6SJE - chains B and C of the 4 polymer chains in the assembly; structure by electron microscopy, 4.10 A resolution (low resolution: residue-level contacts below are approximate; hydrogen-bond / salt-bridge calls are withheld).

== Chain B ==
Name: RecBCD enzyme subunit RecB
Organism: Escherichia coli
Notes: EC 3.1.11.5
UniProt: P08394 (RECB_ECOLI); numbering as in UniProt (aligned over 1-1180)
Amino-acid sequence (1181 residues; numbered 0 to 1180; the number before each row is that of its first residue; numbering starts at 0):
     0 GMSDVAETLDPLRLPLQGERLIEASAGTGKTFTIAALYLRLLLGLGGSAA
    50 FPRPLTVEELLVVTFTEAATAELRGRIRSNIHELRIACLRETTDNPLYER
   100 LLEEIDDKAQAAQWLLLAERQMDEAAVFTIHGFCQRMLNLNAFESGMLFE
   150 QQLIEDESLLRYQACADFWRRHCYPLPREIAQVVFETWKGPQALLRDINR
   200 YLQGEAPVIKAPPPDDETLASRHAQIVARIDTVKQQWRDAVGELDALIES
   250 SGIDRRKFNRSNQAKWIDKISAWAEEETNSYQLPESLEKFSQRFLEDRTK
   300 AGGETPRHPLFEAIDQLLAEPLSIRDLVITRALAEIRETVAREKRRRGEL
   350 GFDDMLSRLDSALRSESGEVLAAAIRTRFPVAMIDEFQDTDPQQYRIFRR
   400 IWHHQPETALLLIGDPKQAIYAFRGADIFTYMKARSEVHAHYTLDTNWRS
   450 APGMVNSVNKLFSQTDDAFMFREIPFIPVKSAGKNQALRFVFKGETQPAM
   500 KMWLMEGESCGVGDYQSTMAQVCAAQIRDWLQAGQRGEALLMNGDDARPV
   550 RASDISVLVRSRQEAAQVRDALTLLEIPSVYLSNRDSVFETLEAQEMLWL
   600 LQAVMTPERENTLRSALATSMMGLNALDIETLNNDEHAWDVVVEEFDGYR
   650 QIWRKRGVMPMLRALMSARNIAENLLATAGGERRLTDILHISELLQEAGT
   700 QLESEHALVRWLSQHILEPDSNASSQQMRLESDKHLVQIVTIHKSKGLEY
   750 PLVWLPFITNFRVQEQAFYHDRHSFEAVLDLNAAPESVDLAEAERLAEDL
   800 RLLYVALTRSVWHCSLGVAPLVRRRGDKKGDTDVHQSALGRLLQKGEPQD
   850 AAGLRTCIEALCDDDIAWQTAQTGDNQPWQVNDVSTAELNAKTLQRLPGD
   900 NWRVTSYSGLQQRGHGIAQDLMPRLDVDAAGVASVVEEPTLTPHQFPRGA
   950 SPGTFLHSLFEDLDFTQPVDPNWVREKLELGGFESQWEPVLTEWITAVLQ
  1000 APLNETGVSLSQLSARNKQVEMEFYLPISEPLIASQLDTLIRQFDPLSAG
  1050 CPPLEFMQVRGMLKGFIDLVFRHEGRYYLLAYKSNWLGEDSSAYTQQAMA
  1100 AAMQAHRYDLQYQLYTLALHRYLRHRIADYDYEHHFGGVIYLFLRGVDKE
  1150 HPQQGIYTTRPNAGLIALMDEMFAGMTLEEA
Not modelled in the structure: 0-4, 290-303, 911-937, 1175-1180
Construct notes: expression tag (0); engineered mutation Ala-1080 (Asp in P08394)
Curated features (UniProtKB/Swiss-Prot):
  - DNA-binding region: Ile-252 to Arg-254, Val-511, Gly-512, Ser-560, Arg-561, Arg-761
  - binding site (ATP): Ala-23 to Thr-30, Trp-447
  - binding site (Mg(2+)): His-956, Asp-1067, Tyr-1081
  - mutagenesis: Lys-29 (K29Q: Subunit loses ATPase and 3'-5' helicase activity, holoenzyme has 3-5 fold less helicase activity, 20-fold less processivity), Tyr-803 (Y803H: Large decrease in recombination, loss of Chi hotspot activity, decreased RecB helicase rate, retains nuclease activity but not Chi-sequence specificity, does not load RecA), Val-804 (V804E: Large decrease in recombination, loss of Chi hotspot activity, decreased RecB helicase rate, retains nuclease activity but not Chi-sequence specificity, does not load RecA), Thr-807 (T807I: In recB-2109; absence of nuclease modification at Chi sites), Asp-1067 (D1067A: Subunit loses nuclease activity)

== Chain C ==
Name: RecBCD enzyme subunit RecC
Organism: Escherichia coli
Notes: EC 3.1.11.5
UniProt: P07648 (RECC_ECOLI); residues 1-1122 here = UniProt positions 1-1122
Amino-acid sequence (1122 residues; numbered 1 to 1122; the number before each row is that of its first residue):
     1 MLRVYHSNRLDVLEALMEFIVERERLDDPFEPEMILVQSTGMAQWLQMTL
    51 SQKFGIAANIDFPLPASFIWDMFVRVLPEIPKESAFNKQSMSWKLMTLLP
   101 QLLEREDFTLLRHYLTDDSDKRKLFQLSSKAADLFDQYLVYRPDWLAQWE
   151 TGHLVEGLGEAQAWQAPLWKALVEYTHQLGQPRWHRANLYQRFIETLESA
   201 TTCPPGLPSRVFICGISALPPVYLQALQALGKHIEIHLLFTNPCRYYWGD
   251 IKDPAYLAKLLTRQRRHSFEDRELPLFRDSENAGQLFNSDGEQDVGNPLL
   301 ASWGKLGRDYIYLLSDLESSQELDAFVDVTPDNLLHNIQSDILELENRAV
   351 AGVNIEEFSRSDNKRPLDPLDSSITFHVCHSPQREVEVLHDRLLAMLEED
   401 PTLTPRDIIVMVADIDSYSPFIQAVFGSAPADRYLPYAISDRRARQSHPV
   451 LEAFISLLSLPDSRFVSEDVLALLDVPVLAARFDITEEGLRYLRQWVNES
   501 GIRWGIDDDNVRELELPATGQHTWRFGLTRMLLGYAMESAQGEWQSVLPY
   551 DESSGLIAELVGHLASLLMQLNIWRRGLAQERPLEEWLPVCRDMLNAFFL
   601 PDAETEAAMTLIEQQWQAIIAEGLGAQYGDAVPLSLLRDELAQRLDQERI
   651 SQRFLAGPVNICTLMPMRSIPFKVVCLLGMNDGVYPRQLAPLGFDLMSQK
   701 PKRGDRSRRDDDRYLFLEALISAQQKLYISYIGRSIQDNSERFPSVLVQE
   751 LIDYIGQSHYLPGDEALNCDESEARVKAHLTCLHTRMPFDPQNYQPGERQ
   801 SYAREWLPAASQAGKAHSEFVQPLPFTLPETVPLETLQRFWAHPVRAFFQ
   851 MRLQVNFRTEDSEIPDTEPFILEGLSRYQINQQLLNALVEQDDAERLFRR
   901 FRAAGDLPYGAFGEIFWETQCQEMQQLADRVIACRQPGQSMEIDLACNGV
   951 QITGWLPQVQPDGLLRWRPSLLSVAQGMQLWLEHLVYCASGGNGESRLFL
  1001 RKDGEWRFPPLAAEQALHYLSQLIEGYREGMSAPLLVLPESGGAWLKTCY
  1051 DAQNDAMLDDDSTLQKARTKFLQAYEGNMMVRGEGDDIWYQRLWRQLTPE
  1101 TMEAIVEQSQRFLLPLFRFNQS
Not modelled in the structure: 1122
Curated features (UniProtKB/Swiss-Prot):
  - natural variant: Gln-647 to Leu-655 (sequence variant, change not given here; In recC-1004)
  - mutagenesis: Gln-38 (Q38A: Acts at variant Chi sequences), Leu-64 (L64A: Does not act at Chi), Trp-70 (W70A: Does not act at Chi), Asp-133 (D133A: Does not act at Chi), Leu-134 (L134A: Acts at variant Chi sequences), Asp-136 (D136A: Does not act at Chi), Gln-137 (Q137A: Acts at variant Chi sequences), Arg-142 (R142A: Acts at variant Chi sequences), Arg-186 (R186A/C/H: Does not act at Chi), Asp-705 (D705A/H: Acts at variant Chi sequences)

== Interface between chain B and chain C ==
Contacting residue pairs (230):
  Ala-70(B) / Phe-743(C)
  Arg-73(B) / Asp-682(C)
  Arg-77(B) / Val-746(C)
  Arg-77(B) / Gln-749(C)
  Arg-77(B) / Glu-750(C)
  His-81(B) / Asp-753(C)
  His-81(B) / Gln-757(C)
  Ile-85(B) / Gln-757(C)
  Leu-88(B) / Val-353(C)
  Arg-89(B) / Ala-351(C)
  Arg-89(B) / Gly-352(C)
  Arg-89(B) / Val-353(C)
  Arg-89(B) / Phe-358(C)
  Arg-89(B) / Cys-769(C)
  Arg-89(B) / Asp-770(C)
  Glu-118(B) / Val-746(C)
  Glu-118(B) / Glu-750(C)
  Arg-119(B) / Pro-298(C)
  Arg-119(B) / Ala-301(C)
  Arg-119(B) / Ser-302(C)
  Arg-119(B) / Arg-709(C)
  Arg-119(B) / Arg-713(C)
  Gln-120(B) / Arg-709(C)
  Asp-122(B) / Pro-686(C)
  Asp-122(B) / Gln-688(C)
  Asp-122(B) / Arg-709(C)
  Glu-123(B) / Arg-709(C)
  Asn-138(B) / Leu-692(C)
  Leu-139(B) / Leu-692(C)
  Leu-139(B) / Gly-693(C)
  Ala-141(B) / Tyr-114(C)
  Phe-142(B) / Leu-110(C)
  Phe-142(B) / Tyr-114(C)
  Phe-142(B) / Leu-127(C)
  Phe-142(B) / Trp-164(C)
  Phe-142(B) / Phe-694(C)
  Glu-143(B) / Leu-110(C)
  Gly-145(B) / Tyr-114(C)
  Gly-145(B) / Lys-123(C)
  Met-146(B) / Tyr-114(C)
  Leu-147(B) / Lys-123(C)
  Phe-148(B) / Gln-126(C)
  Phe-148(B) / Leu-127(C)
  Phe-148(B) / Lys-130(C)
  Phe-148(B) / Phe-694(C)
  Glu-149(B) / Gln-126(C)
  Glu-149(B) / Gln-643(C)
  Tyr-161(B) / Thr-867(C)
  Gln-162(B) / Arg-464(C)
  Asp-166(B) / Arg-464(C)
  Trp-168(B) / Phe-870(C)
  Trp-168(B) / Phe-912(C)
  Arg-169(B) / Arg-464(C)
  Arg-169(B) / Trp-504(C)
  Arg-169(B) / Pro-517(C)
  Arg-169(B) / Thr-867(C)
  Arg-169(B) / Glu-868(C)
  Arg-170(B) / Glu-515(C)
  Arg-170(B) / Leu-516(C)
  Arg-170(B) / Pro-517(C)
  Cys-172(B) / Phe-912(C)
  Tyr-173(B) / Thr-519(C)
  Tyr-173(B) / Glu-868(C)
  Tyr-173(B) / Phe-870(C)
  Tyr-173(B) / Tyr-909(C)
  Arg-177(B) / Ala-911(C)
  Arg-177(B) / Glu-914(C)
  Arg-177(B) / Ile-915(C)
  Ala-180(B) / Ala-911(C)
  Ala-180(B) / Phe-912(C)
  Ala-180(B) / Ile-915(C)
  Gln-181(B) / Ile-915(C)
  Val-183(B) / Phe-912(C)
  Phe-184(B) / Phe-912(C)
  Phe-184(B) / Ile-915(C)
  Phe-184(B) / Phe-916(C)
  Lys-188(B) / Ile-871(C)
  Pro-190(B) / Phe-870(C)
  Arg-345(B) / Arg-122(C)
  Arg-345(B) / Asp-462(C)
  Leu-591(B) / Gln-1091(C)
  Leu-591(B) / Arg-1095(C)
  Glu-592(B) / Arg-1095(C)
  Trp-598(B) / Phe-857(C)
  Trp-598(B) / Arg-858(C)
  Gln-601(B) / Glu-860(C)
  Asn-610(B) / Asn-856(C)
  Arg-613(B) / Leu-853(C)
  Arg-613(B) / Gln-854(C)
  Arg-613(B) / Val-855(C)
  Ser-614(B) / Val-855(C)
  Ser-614(B) / Asn-856(C)
  Ser-614(B) / Phe-857(C)
  Ala-617(B) / Val-855(C)
  Ala-617(B) / Arg-1092(C)
  Thr-618(B) / Arg-1092(C)
  Ser-619(B) / His-817(C)
  Ser-619(B) / Arg-1092(C)
  Met-621(B) / His-817(C)
  Gly-622(B) / His-817(C)
  Leu-623(B) / Phe-820(C)
  Leu-623(B) / Arg-1092(C)
  Asn-624(B) / Ser-818(C)
  Asn-624(B) / Glu-819(C)
  Asn-624(B) / Gln-822(C)
  Ala-625(B) / Phe-820(C)
  Ala-625(B) / Leu-824(C)
  Ala-625(B) / Leu-853(C)
  Leu-626(B) / Leu-824(C)
  Ile-628(B) / Leu-853(C)
  Ile-628(B) / Val-855(C)
  Glu-629(B) / Arg-852(C)
  Asn-632(B) / Leu-853(C)
  Arg-655(B) / Gly-427(C)
  Arg-655(B) / Ala-429(C)
  Met-658(B) / Ala-424(C)
  Pro-659(B) / Ala-424(C)
  Pro-659(B) / Gly-427(C)
  Pro-659(B) / Ser-428(C)
  Arg-662(B) / Gln-383(C)
  Arg-662(B) / Ser-428(C)
  Arg-662(B) / Glu-805(C)
  Arg-662(B) / Trp-806(C)
  Met-665(B) / Trp-806(C)
  Ser-666(B) / Glu-805(C)
  Glu-672(B) / Pro-808(C)
  Glu-672(B) / Ala-813(C)
  Glu-672(B) / Gly-814(C)
  Asn-673(B) / Lys-815(C)
  Asn-673(B) / His-817(C)
  Leu-674(B) / His-817(C)
  Leu-675(B) / Phe-789(C)
  Leu-675(B) / Ala-809(C)
  Ala-676(B) / Gly-814(C)
  Ala-676(B) / Lys-815(C)
  Ala-676(B) / Ala-816(C)
  Thr-677(B) / Ala-816(C)
  Thr-677(B) / His-817(C)
  Glu-681(B) / Phe-789(C)
  Thr-685(B) / Met-787(C)
  Leu-688(B) / Met-787(C)
  Glu-692(B) / Gln-383(C)
  Gln-695(B) / Pro-420(C)
  Gln-695(B) / Ala-424(C)
  Glu-696(B) / Phe-421(C)
  Thr-699(B) / Pro-420(C)
  Gln-700(B) / His-448(C)
  Glu-702(B) / His-448(C)
  Glu-702(B) / Pro-449(C)
  Arg-709(B) / Asp-475(C)
  Arg-709(B) / Glu-487(C)
  Gln-713(B) / Glu-863(C)
  Leu-716(B) / Asp-861(C)
  Leu-716(B) / Glu-863(C)
  Gln-725(B) / Gln-737(C)
  Gln-726(B) / Gln-737(C)
  Met-727(B) / Ile-736(C)
  Met-727(B) / Gln-737(C)
  Met-727(B) / Arg-786(C)
  Arg-728(B) / Gln-737(C)
  Arg-728(B) / Asn-739(C)
  Arg-728(B) / Arg-786(C)
  Ser-731(B) / Asn-739(C)
  Lys-743(B) / Asp-738(C)
  Leu-888(B) / Tyr-794(C)
  Leu-888(B) / Leu-807(C)
  Leu-888(B) / Ser-811(C)
  Asn-889(B) / Gln-800(C)
  Asn-889(B) / Leu-807(C)
  Ala-890(B) / Tyr-794(C)
  Ala-890(B) / Leu-807(C)
  Lys-891(B) / Gln-800(C)
  Lys-891(B) / Ser-801(C)
  Lys-891(B) / Tyr-802(C)
  Thr-892(B) / Glu-398(C)
  Leu-893(B) / Leu-394(C)
  Leu-893(B) / Glu-398(C)
  Leu-893(B) / Asp-432(C)
  Gln-894(B) / Glu-398(C)
  Arg-895(B) / Leu-397(C)
  Arg-895(B) / Pro-401(C)
  Pro-897(B) / Leu-397(C)
  Pro-897(B) / Pro-405(C)
  Gly-898(B) / Pro-405(C)
  Trp-901(B) / Arg-406(C)
  Trp-901(B) / Ala-656(C)
  Trp-901(B) / Gly-657(C)
  Arg-902(B) / Gly-657(C)
  Val-903(B) / Ala-656(C)
  Val-903(B) / Gly-657(C)
  Arg-1015(B) / Gly-206(C)
  Asn-1016(B) / Phe-30(C)
  Gln-1018(B) / Phe-30(C)
  Gln-1018(B) / Asn-59(C)
  Met-1021(B) / Asn-59(C)
  Glu-1022(B) / Ala-58(C)
  Glu-1022(B) / Asn-59(C)
  Phe-1023(B) / Ala-57(C)
  Phe-1023(B) / Ala-58(C)
  Tyr-1024(B) / Gln-44(C)
  Tyr-1024(B) / Gln-47(C)
  Tyr-1024(B) / Ser-51(C)
  Tyr-1024(B) / Ala-57(C)
  Pro-1026(B) / Ser-51(C)
  Pro-1026(B) / Gly-55(C)
  Met-1061(B) / Met-48(C)
  Met-1061(B) / Ser-51(C)
  Met-1061(B) / Ala-656(C)
  Val-1069(B) / Phe-30(C)
  Arg-1071(B) / Asp-28(C)
  Arg-1071(B) / Pro-29(C)
  Arg-1071(B) / Phe-30(C)
  Tyr-1076(B) / Pro-29(C)
  Tyr-1076(B) / Phe-30(C)
  Ala-1117(B) / Ile-56(C)
  Arg-1120(B) / Gly-55(C)
  Arg-1120(B) / Ile-56(C)
  Tyr-1121(B) / Pro-29(C)
  Tyr-1121(B) / Ile-56(C)
  Tyr-1121(B) / Ala-58(C)
  Tyr-1121(B) / Asn-59(C)
  His-1124(B) / Val-21(C)
  His-1124(B) / Glu-22(C)
  His-1124(B) / Phe-54(C)
  His-1124(B) / Ile-56(C)
  Arg-1125(B) / Leu-26(C)
  Arg-1125(B) / Asp-28(C)
  Arg-1125(B) / Pro-29(C)
  Arg-1125(B) / Glu-31(C)
  Ile-1126(B) / Pro-29(C)
Other interface residues (no listed pair), chain B (143 interface residues in all): Glu-71, Gly-74, Glu-90, Leu-158, Ala-165, Leu-175, Pro-176, Gly-189, Arg-341, Arg-344, Arg-377, Gln-562, Leu-581, Gln-594, Met-620, Asn-669, Ala-671, Leu-684, Ser-712, Ala-722, Leu-729, Glu-730, Glu-978, Leu-1025, Phe-1070
Other interface residues (no listed pair), chain C (156 interface residues in all): Arg-25, Ile-60, Leu-111, Ser-381, Glu-387, Asp-400, Leu-403, Gln-423, Tyr-434, Leu-435, Ser-447, Leu-514, Gln-617, Leu-655, Pro-658, Pro-691, Glu-773, Pro-788, Pro-791, Ala-803, Arg-804, Ala-810, Phe-848, Thr-859, Ser-862, Asp-866, Glu-918, Met-1079, Ile-1088

== Summary ==
Chain B and chain C form an interface of 143 and 156 residues respectively. From UniProt: a DNA-binding
region, 9 ATP-binding residues, 3 Mg2+-binding residues and 5 mutagenesis sites on chain B.
Chain B is RecBCD enzyme subunit RecB and chain C is RecBCD enzyme subunit RecC, both from Escherichia coli;
the structure, Cryo-EM structure of the RecBCD Chi partially-recognised complex, was determined by electron
microscopy (same publication as 6SJB, 6SJF, 6SJG, 6T2U and 6T2V).
